3VTQ - chains A and B of the 6 polymer chains in the assembly; structure by X-ray diffraction, 1.53 A resolution.

Chain A (and B):
Molecule: Envelope glycoprotein gp160
Notes: fragment: gp41; chain B of this document is another copy of the same molecule, construct and numbering; everything in this record applies to it too
UniProt: Q9YP39 (Q9YP39_9HIV1); residues 35-70 here correspond to UniProt positions 554-589 (UniProt number = residue number + 519)
Amino-acid sequence (38 residues; row label = number of the first residue in the row):
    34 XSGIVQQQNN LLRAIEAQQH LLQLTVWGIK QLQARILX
Not modelled in the structure: 71
Sequence notes: acetylation (34); amidation (71)
Modified / non-standard residues: ACE (acetyl group) at position 34; NH2 (amino group) at position 71

Chain A / chain B interface:
Contacting residue pairs - 26 pairs, chain A then chain B:
  Ile37(A) with Ile37(B), hydrophobic; Val38(B), hydrophobic; Gln41(B), hydrogen bond (backbone-side chain)
  Gln40(A) with Gln41(B)
  Gln41(A) with Gln41(B)
  Leu44(A) with Gln41(B); Leu45(B), hydrophobic; Ile48(B), hydrophobic
  Ile48(A) with Ile48(B), hydrophobic
  Gln51(A) with Ile48(B), hydrogen bond (side chain-backbone); Gln51(B); Gln52(B), hydrogen bond; Leu55(B)
  Leu54(A) with Gln52(B); Leu55(B), hydrophobic
  Thr58(A) with Thr58(B); Val59(B); Ile62(B)
  Ile62(A) with Ile62(B), hydrophobic
  Leu65(A) with Ile62(B); Leu65(B), hydrophobic; Gln66(B); Ile69(B), hydrophobic
  Arg68(A) with Ile69(B); Leu70(B)
  Ile69(A) with Ile69(B), hydrophobic
Interface residues without a listed pair, chain A (15 interface residues in all): Ala47, Leu55, Gly61
Interface residues without a listed pair, chain B (16 interface residues in all): Leu44

Summary:
15 residues of chain A and 16 residues of chain B are in contact, with 3 hydrogen bonds. Polar pairs include
Ile37(A)-Gln41(B), Gln51(A)-Ile48(B) and Gln51(A)-Gln52(B).
Both chains are Envelope glycoprotein gp160. Entry 3VTQ (Novel HIV fusion inhibitor) was determined by X-ray
diffraction.
